2YHI - chains B and C of the 4 polymer chains in the assembly; structure by X-ray diffraction, 1.80 A resolution.

== Chain B ==
Name: Pteridine reductase, putative
Source organism: Trypanosoma brucei
Notes: EC 1.5.1.33
UniProtKB: Q581W1 (Q581W1_9TRYP); residues 1-268 here correspond to UniProt positions 102-369 (UniProt number = residue number + 101)
Sequence (288 residues; row label = number of the first residue in the row; numbers below 1 keep their minus sign (Met-19 is residue -19)):
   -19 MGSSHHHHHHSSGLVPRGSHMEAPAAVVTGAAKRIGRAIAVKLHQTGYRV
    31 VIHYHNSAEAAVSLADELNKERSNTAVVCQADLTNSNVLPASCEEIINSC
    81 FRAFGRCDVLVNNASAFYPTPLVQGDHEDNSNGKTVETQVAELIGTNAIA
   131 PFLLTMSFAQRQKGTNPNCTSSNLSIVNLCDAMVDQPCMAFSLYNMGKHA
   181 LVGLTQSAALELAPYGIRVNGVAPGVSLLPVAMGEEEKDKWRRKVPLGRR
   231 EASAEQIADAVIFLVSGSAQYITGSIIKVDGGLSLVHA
Not modelled in the structure: -19 to 1, 104-112, 143-151
Differences from the reference sequence: expression tag (-19 to 0)
Covalently attached groups: (2R,3S)-1,4-dimercaptobutane-2,3-diol (DTU) linked to Cys168
Residues lining bound ligands:
  - (2R,3S)-1,4-dimercaptobutane-2,3-diol (DTU): Phe97, Phe171, Pro210, Met213, Glu217, Trp221
  - NADP (NAP; NADP nicotinamide-adenine-dinucleotide phosphate): Gly10, Lys13, Arg14, Ile15, Gly16, His33, Tyr34, His35, Asn36, Ser37, Ala61, Asp62, Leu63, Thr64, Asn93, Ala94, Ser95, Ala96, Thr126, Asn127, Leu159, Cys160, Asp161, Tyr174, Lys178, Pro204, Gly205, Val206, Ser207, Leu208
  - 5-(2-chloroethyl)-1,3,4-thiadiazol-2-amine (W16): Phe97, Asp161, Tyr174, Gly205, Val206, Leu209, Pro210, Met213, Trp221

== Chain C ==
Name: Pteridine reductase, putative
Source organism: Trypanosoma brucei
Notes: EC 1.5.1.33
UniProtKB: Q581W1 (Q581W1_9TRYP); residues 1-268 here correspond to UniProt positions 102-369 (UniProt number = residue number + 101)
Sequence (288 residues; each row starts with the number of its first residue; numbers below 1 keep their minus sign (Met-19 is residue -19)):
   -19 MGSSHHHHHHSSGLVPRGSHMEAPAAVVTGAAKRIGRAIAVKLHQTGYRV
    31 VIHYHNSAEAAVSLADELNKERSNTAVVCQADLTNSNVLPASCEEIINSC
    81 FRAFGRCDVLVNNASAFYPTPLVQGDHEDNSNGKTVETQVAELIGTNAIA
   131 PFLLTMSFAQRQKGTNPNCTSSNLSIVNLCDAMVDQPCMAFSLYNMGKHA
   181 LVGLTQSAALELAPYGIRVNGVAPGVSLLPVAMGEEEKDKWRRKVPLGRR
   231 EASAEQIADAVIFLVSGSAQYITGSIIKVDGGLSLVHA
Not modelled in the structure: -19 to 1, 104-112, 143-151
Differences from the reference sequence: expression tag (-19 to 0)
Modified / non-standard residues: Cys59 (s-oxy cysteine; CSX)
Covalently attached groups: 2,3-dihydroxy-1,4-dithiobutane (DTT) linked to Cys168
Residues lining bound ligands:
  - NADP (NAP; NADP nicotinamide-adenine-dinucleotide phosphate): Gly10, Lys13, Arg14, Ile15, Gly16, His33, Tyr34, His35, Asn36, Ser37, Ala61, Asp62, Leu63, Thr64, Asn93, Ala94, Ser95, Ala96, Thr126, Asn127, Leu159, Cys160, Asp161, Tyr174, Lys178, Pro204, Gly205, Val206, Ser207, Leu208
  - 5-(2-chloroethyl)-1,3,4-thiadiazol-2-amine (W16): Phe97, Asp161, Tyr174, Gly205, Val206, Leu209, Pro210, Met213, Trp221
Reported in the primary citation:
  - binding site for 5-(2-chloroethyl)-1,3,4-thiadiazol-2-amine: Ser95, Phe97, Tyr174, Val206, Pro210, Met213, Trp221

== Chain B / chain C interface ==
Contacting residue pairs (58; chain B residue first):
  Gln186(B) - Leu265(C)
  Ala189(B) - Leu265(C)  hydrophobic
  Leu190(B) - Val266(C)  hydrophobic
  Ala193(B) - Pro226(C)
  Ala193(B) - Leu227(C)
  Arg198(B) - Leu227(C)
  Val206(B) - Tyr251(C)
  Val225(B) - Tyr251(C)
  Pro226(B) - Ala193(C)
  Leu227(B) - Ala193(C)
  Leu227(B) - Arg198(C)
  Leu227(B) - Gln250(C)
  Leu227(B) - Tyr251(C)
  Arg230(B) - Tyr251(C)  hydrogen bond (backbone-side chain)
  Glu231(B) - Tyr251(C)
  Ala232(B) - Tyr251(C)  hydrogen bond (backbone-side chain)
  Gln236(B) - Tyr251(C)
  Asp239(B) - Ser248(C)
  Phe243(B) - Phe243(C)  hydrophobic
  Ser248(B) - Asp239(C)
  Gln250(B) - Leu227(C)
  Gln250(B) - Gln236(C)
  Tyr251(B) - Val206(C)
  Tyr251(B) - Val225(C)
  Tyr251(B) - Leu227(C)
  Tyr251(B) - Arg230(C)  hydrogen bond (side chain-backbone)
  Tyr251(B) - Glu231(C)
  Tyr251(B) - Ala232(C)  hydrogen bond (side chain-backbone)
  Tyr251(B) - Gln236(C)
  Tyr251(B) - Val259(C)
  Tyr251(B) - Asp260(C)
  Tyr251(B) - Gly261(C)  hydrogen bond (backbone-backbone)
  Ile252(B) - Ile257(C)  hydrophobic
  Ile252(B) - Lys258(C)
  Ile252(B) - Val259(C)  hydrophobic
  Thr253(B) - Leu227(C)
  Thr253(B) - Asp260(C)
  Thr253(B) - Gly261(C)
  Thr253(B) - Gly262(C)
  Gly254(B) - Lys258(C)  hydrogen bond (backbone-side chain)
  Gly254(B) - Leu265(C)
  Ser255(B) - Lys258(C)  hydrogen bond (side chain-backbone)
  Ile257(B) - Ile257(C)  hydrophobic
  Lys258(B) - Ile252(C)
  Lys258(B) - Gly254(C)  hydrogen bond (side chain-backbone)
  Lys258(B) - Ser255(C)  hydrogen bond (backbone-side chain)
  Val259(B) - Tyr251(C)
  Val259(B) - Ile252(C)  hydrophobic
  Asp260(B) - Tyr251(C)
  Asp260(B) - Thr253(C)
  Gly261(B) - Tyr251(C)  hydrogen bond (backbone-backbone)
  Gly261(B) - Thr253(C)
  Gly262(B) - Thr253(C)
  Leu265(B) - Gln186(C)
  Leu265(B) - Ala189(C)  hydrophobic
  Leu265(B) - Leu190(C)
  Leu265(B) - Gly254(C)
  Val266(B) - Leu190(C)  hydrophobic
Interface residues without a listed pair, chain B (32 interface residues in all): Pro194, Ala240
Interface residues without a listed pair, chain C (32 interface residues in all): Pro194, Ala240

== In short ==
The chain B/chain C interface involves 32 residues from each chain; the contacts include 10 hydrogen bonds.
Polar contacts include Arg230(B)-Tyr251(C), Ala232(B)-Tyr251(C) and Tyr251(B)-Arg230(C). Bound to chain B:
NADP and 5-(2-chloroethyl)-1,3,4-thiadiazol-2-amine. Bound to chain C: NADP and
5-(2-chloroethyl)-1,3,4-thiadiazol-2-amine. From the paper: a binding site for
5-(2-chloroethyl)-1,3,4-thiadiazol-2-amine at Ser95(C), Phe97(C) and Tyr174(C) among others.
Here chain B is Pteridine reductase, putative and chain C is Pteridine reductase, putative, both from
Trypanosoma brucei. Entry 2YHI (Trypanosoma brucei PTR1 in complex with inhibitor WH16) was determined by
X-ray diffraction together with 5IZC, 4WCD, 4WCF and 2YHU from the same study.
